3L3C - chains A and P of the 3 polymer chains in the assembly; structure by X-ray diffraction, 2.85 A resolution.

[Chain A]
Protein: U1 small nuclear ribonucleoprotein A
From: Homo sapiens
Notes: fragment: rna binding domain; engineered mutation(s): Y31H,Q36R
Reference sequence: P09012 (SNRPA_HUMAN); residues 7-96 here = UniProt positions 7-96
Chain sequence (90 residues; numbered 7 to 96; the number before each row is that of its first residue):
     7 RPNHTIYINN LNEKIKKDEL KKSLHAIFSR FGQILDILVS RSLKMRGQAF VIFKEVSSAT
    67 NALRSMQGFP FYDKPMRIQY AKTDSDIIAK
Differences from the reference sequence: conflict His31 (Tyr in P09012), Arg36 (Gln in P09012)
Swiss-Prot annotation at these positions:
  - modified residue: Lys60 (N6-acetyllysine)

[Chain P]
Molecule: Glms ribozyme
Sequence (141 nucleotides; numbered 12 to 141 plus 12 insertion-coded residues; 1 number in that range is skipped by the numbering (no residue carries it; nothing is unmodelled there); the number before each row is that of its first residue; a row labelled like 17A-17L holds insertion residues (17A, then the next letters in order)):
    12 XGCAC
17A-17L CAUUGCACUCCG
    18 GUGCCAGUUG ACGAGGUGGG GUUUAUCGAG AUUUCGGCGG AUGACUCCCG GUUGUUCAUC
    78 ACAACCGCAA GCUUUUACUU AAAUCAUUAA GGUGACUUAG UGGACAAAGG UGAAAGUGUG
   138 AUGA
Modified residues: GTP (guanosine-5'-triphosphate) at position 12
Bound ions: Mg2+ site 1: C29, G30 (shared with 1 residue of chain E); Mg2+ site 2 near A31 (its only coordinating residue here)
Small-molecule neighbours: 6-O-phosphono-alpha-D-glucopyranose (G6P): A28, A42, U43, C55, G56, G57, A58
From the paper describing this entry:
  - binding site for 6-O-phosphono-alpha-D-glucopyranose: U43
  - catalytic residues: G33 (citing earlier work)
  - mutagenesis - G33A: decreased catalytic activity (citing earlier work)

[Chain A / chain P interface]
Pairs across the interface (31):
  Tyr13(A) - G17E(P)  hydrogen bond to the sugar
  Tyr13(A) - C17F(P)  base contact
  Asn15(A) - U17D(P)  base contact
  Asn16(A) - U17D(P)  hydrogen bond to the base
  Glu19(A) - U17C(P)  hydrogen bond to the base
  Glu19(A) - G17E(P)  base contact
  Lys22(A) - G13(P)  phosphate contact
  Lys22(A) - C14(P)  salt bridge to the phosphate
  Arg47(A) - G13(P)  salt bridge to the phosphate
  Ser48(A) - G17L(P)  phosphate contact
  Leu49(A) - A17B(P)  base contact
  Leu49(A) - G17E(P)  hydrogen bond to the base
  Leu49(A) - G17L(P)  hydrogen bond to the phosphate
  Lys50(A) - G17E(P)  base contact
  Lys50(A) - C17F(P)  sugar contact
  Met51(A) - C17F(P)  sugar contact
  Met51(A) - A17G(P)  sugar contact
  Arg52(A) - A17B(P)  hydrogen bond to the base
  Arg52(A) - G17E(P)  hydrogen bond to the base
  Arg52(A) - G17L(P)  salt bridge to the phosphate
  Gln54(A) - G17E(P)  hydrogen bond to the sugar
  Phe56(A) - C17F(P)  base contact
  Phe56(A) - A17G(P)  stacking on the base
  Lys80(A) - U17D(P)  hydrogen bond to the base
  Arg83(A) - U17D(P)  base contact
  Tyr86(A) - C17F(P)  hydrogen bond to the base
  Ala87(A) - C17F(P)  base contact
  Lys88(A) - C17F(P)  hydrogen bond to the base
  Thr89(A) - C17F(P)  sugar contact
  Ser91(A) - A17G(P)  hydrogen bond to the base
  Asp92(A) - C17H(P)  base contact
Also at the interface, not in a pair above, chain A (25 interface residues in all): Lys20, Leu44, Ser46, Gln85
Also at the interface, not in a pair above, chain P (11 interface residues in all): C17K

[Overview]
The interface between chain A and chain P involves 25 residues on one side and 11 on the other, with 12
hydrogen bonds, 3 salt bridges and 1 aromatic stacking contact. Polar contacts include Asn16(A)-U17D(P),
Glu19(A)-U17C(P) and Leu49(A)-G17E(P). Bound to chain P: 6-O-phosphono-alpha-D-glucopyranose. From the paper:
the catalytic residue G33(P); G33A of chain P reduces catalytic activity.
Here chain A is U1 small nuclear ribonucleoprotein A (Homo sapiens) and chain P is Glms ribozyme. Entry 3L3C
(Crystal structure of the Bacillus anthracis glmS ribozyme bound to Glc6P) was determined by X-ray
diffraction, deposited together with 3G8S, 3G8T, 3G96 and 3G9C.
